PDB entry 2AXV | X-ray diffraction, 3.00 A resolution | chains B and D of the 4 polymer chains in the assembly

# Chain B (and D)
Name: PrgX
Organism: Enterococcus faecalis
Notes: chain D of this document is another copy of the same molecule, construct and numbering; everything in this record applies to it too
Reference sequence: Q04114 (Q04114_ENTFA); numbering as in UniProt (aligned over 1-317)
Amino-acid sequence (317 residues; row label = number of the first residue in the row):
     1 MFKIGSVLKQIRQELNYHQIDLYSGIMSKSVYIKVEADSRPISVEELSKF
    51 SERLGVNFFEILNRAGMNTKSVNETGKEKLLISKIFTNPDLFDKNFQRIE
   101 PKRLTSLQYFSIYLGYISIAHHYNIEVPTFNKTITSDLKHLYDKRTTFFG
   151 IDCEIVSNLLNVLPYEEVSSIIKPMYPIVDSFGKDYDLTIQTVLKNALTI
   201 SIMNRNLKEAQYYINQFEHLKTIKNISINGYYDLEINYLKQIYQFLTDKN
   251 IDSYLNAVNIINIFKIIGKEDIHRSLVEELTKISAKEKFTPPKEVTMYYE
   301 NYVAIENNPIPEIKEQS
Unresolved in the structure: 1, 305-317 (chain D: 1, 304-317)
Differences from the reference sequence: engineered mutation Cys153 (Tyr in Q04114)
From the paper describing this entry:
  - mutagenesis - R12S, Q19R, S28F: abolished binding to DNA (citing earlier work)

# How chain B and chain D interact
Pairs across the interface (25; chain B residue first):
  Asp248(B) - Thr290(D)  hydrogen bond (backbone-side chain)
  Lys249(B) - Phe289(D)
  Lys249(B) - Thr290(D)  hydrogen bond (backbone-side chain)
  Asn250(B) - Thr290(D)
  Ile251(B) - Ile251(D)  hydrophobic
  Ile251(B) - Tyr254(D)  hydrophobic
  Ile251(B) - Phe289(D)  hydrophobic
  Ile251(B) - Thr290(D)
  Ile251(B) - Pro292(D)  hydrophobic
  Asp252(B) - Pro292(D)
  Asp252(B) - Lys293(D)  hydrogen bond (side chain-backbone)
  Tyr254(B) - Ile251(D)  hydrophobic
  Leu255(B) - Leu255(D)  hydrophobic
  Lys288(B) - Lys249(D)
  Phe289(B) - Lys249(D)
  Phe289(B) - Ile251(D)  hydrophobic
  Phe289(B) - Phe289(D)  hydrophobic
  Thr290(B) - Asp248(D)
  Thr290(B) - Lys249(D)
  Thr290(B) - Asn250(D)
  Thr290(B) - Ile251(D)  hydrogen bond (backbone-backbone)
  Pro291(B) - Ile251(D)
  Pro292(B) - Ile251(D)
  Pro292(B) - Asp252(D)
  Lys293(B) - Asp252(D)  hydrogen bond (backbone-side chain)
Interface residues without a listed pair, chain D (15 interface residues in all): Phe245, Lys288, Pro291, Glu294

# In short
Chain B and chain D form an interface of 13 and 15 residues respectively, with 5 hydrogen bonds. Polar
contacts include Asp248(B)-Thr290(D), Lys249(B)-Thr290(D) and Asp252(B)-Lys293(D). The paper reports that
R12S, Q19R and S28F of chain B abolish binding to DNA.
Chain B and chain D are both PrgX (Enterococcus faecalis); the structure, Structure of PrgX Y153C mutant, was
determined by X-ray diffraction together with 2AW6, 2AWI, 2AXU and 2AXZ from the same study.
